9EV2 - chains T1 and T2 of the 108 polymer chains in the assembly; structure by electron microscopy, 3.80 A resolution.

Chain T1 (and T2):
Name: Tail tube protein
From: Klebsiella phage KP1
Notes: chain T2 of this document is another copy of the same molecule, construct and numbering; everything in this record applies to it too
UniProt: A0A2K9V5T6 (A0A2K9V5T6_9CAUD); residue numbers follow UniProt; this construct covers 1-163
Sequence (163 residues; each row starts with the number of its first residue):
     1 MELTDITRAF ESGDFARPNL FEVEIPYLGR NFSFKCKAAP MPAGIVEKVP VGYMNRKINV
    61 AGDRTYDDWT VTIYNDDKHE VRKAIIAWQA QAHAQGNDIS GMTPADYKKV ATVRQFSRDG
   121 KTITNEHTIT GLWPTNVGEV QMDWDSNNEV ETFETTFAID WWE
Unresolved in the structure: 1

Chain T1 / chain T2 interface:
Contacting residue pairs (92; chain T1 residue first):
  Asp-5(T1) / Phe-34(T2)
  Ile-6(T1) / Phe-34(T2)
  Arg-8(T1) / Asn-31(T2)
  Arg-8(T1) / Phe-34(T2)
  Arg-8(T1) / Lys-35(T2)
  Ala-9(T1) / Phe-34(T2)
  Ala-9(T1) / Lys-35(T2)
  Ala-9(T1) / Asp-76(T2)
  Glu-11(T1) / Asn-31(T2)  hydrogen bond
  Ser-12(T1) / Asp-76(T2)  hydrogen bond
  Ser-12(T1) / Lys-78(T2)
  Asp-14(T1) / Asp-76(T2)
  Asp-14(T1) / Asp-77(T2)  hydrogen bond (backbone-backbone)
  Phe-15(T1) / Tyr-74(T2)  hydrophobic
  Phe-15(T1) / Asn-75(T2)
  Phe-15(T1) / Asp-77(T2)
  Phe-15(T1) / Val-150(T2)  hydrophobic
  Ala-16(T1) / Asn-75(T2)  hydrogen bond (backbone-backbone)
  Ala-16(T1) / Asp-76(T2)
  Ala-16(T1) / Asp-77(T2)
  Ala-16(T1) / Glu-151(T2)  hydrogen bond (backbone-backbone)
  Pro-18(T1) / Met-142(T2)
  Pro-18(T1) / Asp-143(T2)  hydrogen bond (backbone-backbone)
  Pro-18(T1) / Ser-146(T2)
  Pro-18(T1) / Glu-149(T2)
  Pro-18(T1) / Glu-151(T2)
  Asn-19(T1) / Asp-143(T2)
  Asn-19(T1) / Trp-144(T2)
  Asn-19(T1) / Asn-147(T2)
  Phe-21(T1) / Met-142(T2)  hydrophobic
  Phe-21(T1) / Asp-143(T2)
  Phe-21(T1) / Trp-144(T2)  hydrogen bond (backbone-side chain)
  Ser-33(T1) / Trp-144(T2)
  Phe-34(T1) / Trp-144(T2)
  Cys-36(T1) / Trp-144(T2)
  Lys-37(T1) / Asp-143(T2)
  Lys-37(T1) / Trp-144(T2)  hydrogen bond (backbone-backbone)
  Lys-37(T1) / Asp-145(T2)  salt bridge
  Ala-38(T1) / Met-142(T2)
  Ala-38(T1) / Asp-143(T2)
  Ala-39(T1) / Met-142(T2)  hydrogen bond (backbone-backbone)
  Pro-40(T1) / Glu-139(T2)
  Pro-40(T1) / Val-140(T2)
  Met-41(T1) / His-79(T2)
  Met-41(T1) / Arg-82(T2)
  Met-41(T1) / Glu-139(T2)
  Met-41(T1) / Val-140(T2)  hydrogen bond (backbone-backbone)
  Met-41(T1) / Met-142(T2)  hydrophobic
  Pro-42(T1) / Arg-82(T2)  hydrogen bond (backbone-side chain)
  Ala-43(T1) / Val-137(T2)
  Gly-44(T1) / Gln-89(T2)  hydrogen bond (backbone-side chain)
  Gly-44(T1) / Asn-136(T2)
  Gly-44(T1) / Val-137(T2)  hydrogen bond (backbone-backbone)
  Ile-45(T1) / Thr-135(T2)
  Val-46(T1) / Gln-89(T2)
  Val-46(T1) / Trp-133(T2)
  Val-46(T1) / Thr-135(T2)  hydrogen bond (backbone-backbone)
  Lys-48(T1) / Asp-68(T2)  salt bridge
  Lys-48(T1) / Trp-133(T2)
  Asn-55(T1) / Asp-63(T2)  hydrogen bond
  Arg-56(T1) / Trp-161(T2)
  Asn-59(T1) / Lys-108(T2)  hydrogen bond (backbone-side chain)
  Asn-59(T1) / Ile-159(T2)  hydrogen bond (side chain-backbone)
  Asn-59(T1) / Asp-160(T2)  hydrogen bond (backbone-side chain)
  Val-60(T1) / Tyr-107(T2)
  Val-60(T1) / Trp-133(T2)
  Ala-61(T1) / Ala-92(T2)  hydrophobic
  Ala-61(T1) / Tyr-107(T2)  hydrogen bond (backbone-side chain)
  Ala-61(T1) / Trp-133(T2)  hydrophobic
  Gly-62(T1) / His-93(T2)
  Asp-63(T1) / His-93(T2)
  Arg-64(T1) / Gln-89(T2)  hydrogen bond
  Arg-64(T1) / His-93(T2)  hydrogen bond (side chain-backbone)
  Arg-64(T1) / Ala-94(T2)
  Arg-64(T1) / Gln-95(T2)
  Tyr-66(T1) / Gln-95(T2)
  Tyr-66(T1) / Gly-96(T2)
  Val-113(T1) / Met-142(T2)  hydrophobic
  Gln-115(T1) / His-79(T2)  hydrogen bond
  Gln-115(T1) / Met-142(T2)
  Gln-115(T1) / Glu-151(T2)  hydrogen bond
  Phe-116(T1) / Asp-77(T2)
  Ser-117(T1) / Asp-77(T2)  hydrogen bond
  Thr-124(T1) / Asp-77(T2)  hydrogen bond (side chain-backbone)
  Thr-124(T1) / Lys-83(T2)
  Asn-125(T1) / His-79(T2)
  Asn-125(T1) / Lys-83(T2)
  Trp-161(T1) / Gly-96(T2)
  Trp-161(T1) / Asn-97(T2)
  Trp-162(T1) / Ile-86(T2)  hydrophobic
  Trp-162(T1) / Gln-95(T2)  hydrogen bond (backbone-side chain)
  Glu-163(T1) / Gln-95(T2)
Other interface residues (no listed pair), chain T1 (49 interface residues in all): Glu-2, Arg-17, Ile-58, Tyr-74, Arg-118
Other interface residues (no listed pair), chain T2 (49 interface residues in all): Arg-30, Arg-64, Tyr-66, Ala-90, Gly-120, Gly-138, Gln-141, Ala-158

In short:
Chain T1 and chain T2 each contribute 49 residues to their interface, with 26 hydrogen bonds and 2 salt
bridges. Polar pairs include Lys-37(T1)/Asp-145(T2), Lys-48(T1)/Asp-68(T2) and Glu-11(T1)/Asn-31(T2).
Both chains are Tail tube protein (Klebsiella phage KP1). Entry 9EV2 (Tail tube and extended tail sheath tube
of Klebsiella phage KP1 variant vB_Kpn_Lilla1) was determined by electron microscopy.
